PDB entry 6I0D | X-ray diffraction, 3.60 A resolution | chains 6 and H of the 16 polymer chains in the assembly

Chain 6:
Name: NADH-quinone oxidoreductase subunit 6
Source organism: Thermus thermophilus HB8
Notes: EC 1.6.5.11
Reference sequence: Q56218 (NQO6_THET8); numbering as in UniProt (aligned over 1-181)
Chain sequence (181 residues; numbered 1 to 181; the number before each row is that of its first residue):
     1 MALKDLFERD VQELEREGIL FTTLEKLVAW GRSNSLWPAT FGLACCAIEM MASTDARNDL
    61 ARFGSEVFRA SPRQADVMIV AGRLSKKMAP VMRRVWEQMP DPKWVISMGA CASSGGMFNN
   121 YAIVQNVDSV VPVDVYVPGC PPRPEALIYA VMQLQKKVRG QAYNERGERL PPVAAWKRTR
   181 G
Not modelled in the structure: 1-15
UniProt features mapped onto this chain:
  - binding site ([4Fe-4S] cluster): Cys-45, Cys-46, Cys-111, Cys-140
Bound ions: 4Fe-4S cluster Fe: Cys-45, Cys-46, Cys-111, Cys-140
Small-molecule neighbours:
  - decylubiquinone (DCQ; 2-decyl-5,6-dimethoxy-3-methylcyclohexa-2,5-diene-1,4-dione): Thr-40, Gly-42, Leu-43, Ala-44, Ala-47, Met-51, Thr-54
  - 4Fe-4S cluster (SF4): Ala-44, Cys-45, Cys-46, Gly-82, Arg-83, Gly-109, Ala-110, Cys-111, Phe-118, Gly-139, Cys-140, Pro-141
What the authors report for this chain:
  - binding site for decylubiquinone: Met-51

Chain H:
Name: NADH-quinone oxidoreductase subunit 8
Source organism: Thermus thermophilus HB8
Notes: EC 1.6.5.11
Reference sequence: Q60019 (NQO8_THET8); numbering as in UniProt (aligned over 1-365)
Chain sequence (365 residues; numbered 1 to 365; the number before each row is that of its first residue):
     1 MTWSYPVDPY WMVALKALLV VVGLLTAFAF MTLIERRLLA RFQVRMGPNR VGPFGLLQPL
    61 ADAIKSIFKE DIVVAQADRF LFVLAPLISV VFALLAFGLI PFGPPGSFFG YQPWVINLDL
   121 GILYLFAVSE LAVYGIFLSG WASGSKYSLL GSLRSSASLI SYELGLGLAL LAPVLLVGSL
   181 NLNDIVNWQK EHGWLFLYAF PAFLVYLIAS MAEAARTPFD LPEAEQELVG GYHTEYSSIK
   241 WALFQMAEYI HFITASALIP TLFLGGWTMP VLEVPYLWMF LKIAFFLFFF IWIRATWFRL
   301 RYDQLLRFGW GFLFPLALLW FLVTALVVAL DLPRTYLLYL SALSFLVLLG AVLYTPKPAR
   361 KGGGA
Not modelled in the structure: 1, 355-365
What the authors report for this chain:
  - conformationally variable residues (loop rearrangement): Gln-226

How chain 6 and chain H interact:
Pairs across the interface - 51 pairs, chain 6 then chain H:
  Gly-18(6) / Phe-68(H)
  Leu-24(6) / Phe-68(H)  hydrophobic
  Leu-27(6) / Ile-64(H)  hydrophobic
  Val-28(6) / Ile-64(H)  hydrophobic
  Val-28(6) / Phe-68(H)  hydrophobic
  Trp-30(6) / Val-51(H)  hydrophobic
  Gly-31(6) / Ala-61(H)
  Arg-32(6) / Phe-68(H)  hydrogen bond (side chain-backbone)
  Asn-34(6) / Val-51(H)
  Asn-34(6) / Gln-58(H)  hydrogen bond (backbone-side chain)
  Ser-35(6) / Ala-61(H)
  Ser-35(6) / Asp-62(H)  hydrogen bond
  Ser-35(6) / Lys-65(H)
  Trp-37(6) / Arg-36(H)
  Trp-37(6) / Asp-62(H)
  Trp-37(6) / Lys-65(H)
  Thr-54(6) / Arg-45(H)
  Asp-55(6) / Arg-45(H)
  Ala-56(6) / Val-44(H)  hydrophobic
  Ala-56(6) / Arg-45(H)
  Asp-59(6) / Arg-45(H)
  Asp-59(6) / Met-46(H)
  Ala-61(6) / Met-46(H)
  Ala-61(6) / Gly-47(H)
  Ala-61(6) / Pro-48(H)
  Arg-62(6) / Gly-47(H)
  Arg-62(6) / Pro-48(H)
  Arg-62(6) / Asn-49(H)
  Arg-62(6) / Arg-50(H)
  Arg-62(6) / Gln-58(H)
  Gly-64(6) / Gln-58(H)
  Glu-66(6) / Arg-45(H)  salt bridge
  Val-67(6) / Arg-36(H)
  Phe-68(6) / Glu-225(H)
  Arg-69(6) / Glu-225(H)
  Arg-69(6) / Trp-241(H)
  Ala-70(6) / Glu-225(H)  hydrogen bond (backbone-side chain)
  Ser-71(6) / Ala-224(H)
  Arg-73(6) / Thr-234(H)
  Arg-73(6) / Tyr-236(H)
  Arg-73(6) / Ser-237(H)
  Gln-74(6) / His-233(H)
  Gln-74(6) / Thr-234(H)
  Gln-74(6) / Trp-241(H)
  Ala-75(6) / Lys-69(H)
  Asp-76(6) / Lys-65(H)  salt bridge
  Asp-76(6) / Lys-69(H)
  Pro-100(6) / Lys-69(H)
  Asp-101(6) / Glu-70(H)
  Pro-102(6) / Phe-68(H)
  Pro-102(6) / Lys-69(H)  hydrogen bond (backbone-side chain)
Also at the interface, not in a pair above, chain 6 (31 interface residues in all): Phe-63
Also at the interface, not in a pair above, chain H (27 interface residues in all): Ile-67, Glu-223, Glu-235
From the paper, about this interface:
  - interface residues, chain H: Glu-223(H)

Summary:
31 residues of chain 6 face 27 of chain H across their interface; the contacts include 5 hydrogen bonds and 2
salt bridges. Polar contacts include Glu-66(6)/Arg-45(H), Asp-76(6)/Lys-65(H) and Arg-32(6)/Phe-68(H). Bound
to chain 6: decylubiquinone and 4Fe-4S cluster. From the paper: a binding site for decylubiquinone at
Met-51(6); the interface residue Glu-223(H).
Chain 6 is NADH-quinone oxidoreductase subunit 6 and chain H is NADH-quinone oxidoreductase subunit 8, both
from Thermus thermophilus HB8; the structure, Respiratory complex I from Thermus thermophilus with bound
Decyl-Ubiquinone, was determined by X-ray diffraction (same publication as 6I1P, 6Q8O, 6Q8W, 6Q8X, 6Y11, 6ZIY
and 3 further entries).
